6N09 - chains G and J of the 60 polymer chains in the assembly; structure by electron microscopy, 3.50 A resolution.

[Chain G (and J)]
Protein: Microcompartments protein
From: Haliangium ochraceum (strain DSM 14365 / JCM 11303 / SMP-2)
Notes: chain J of this document is another copy of the same molecule, construct and numbering; everything in this record applies to it too
UniProt: D0LID6 (D0LID6_HALO1); numbering as in UniProt (aligned over 1-212)
Chain sequence (212 residues; numbered 1 to 212; the number before each row is that of its first residue):
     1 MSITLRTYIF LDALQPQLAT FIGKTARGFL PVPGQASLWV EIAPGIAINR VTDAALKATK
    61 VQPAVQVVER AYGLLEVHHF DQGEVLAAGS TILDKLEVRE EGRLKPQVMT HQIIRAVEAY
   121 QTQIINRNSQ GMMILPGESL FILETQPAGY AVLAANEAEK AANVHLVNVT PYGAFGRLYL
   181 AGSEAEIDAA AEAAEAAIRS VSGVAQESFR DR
Disordered / not traced: 1-3, 206-212 (chain J: 1-2, 206-212)

[Interface between chain G and chain J]
Contacting residue pairs (56):
  Pro16(G) - Leu135(J)
  Gln17(G) - Met133(J)
  Gln17(G) - Leu135(J)
  Ala19(G) - Gln123(J)
  Thr20(G) - Gln123(J)
  Thr20(G) - Asn126(J)
  Thr20(G) - Met133(J)
  Thr20(G) - Ile134(J)
  Thr20(G) - Leu135(J)
  Thr20(G) - Pro136(J)
  Phe21(G) - Met133(J)  hydrophobic
  Gly23(G) - Gln123(J)
  Gly23(G) - Arg127(J)  hydrogen bond (backbone-side chain)
  Lys24(G) - Asn126(J)
  Lys24(G) - Arg127(J)
  Lys24(G) - Ser129(J)
  Lys24(G) - Gly131(J)
  Lys24(G) - Met133(J)
  Ala26(G) - Arg127(J)  hydrogen bond (backbone-side chain)
  Leu30(G) - Gln123(J)
  Leu30(G) - Arg127(J)
  Pro31(G) - Gln123(J)  hydrogen bond (backbone-side chain)
  Val32(G) - Ala119(J)  hydrophobic
  Val32(G) - Tyr120(J)  hydrophobic
  Pro33(G) - Pro136(J)  hydrophobic
  Ala119(G) - Val32(J)  hydrophobic
  Tyr120(G) - Val32(J)  hydrophobic
  Gln123(G) - Ala19(J)
  Gln123(G) - Gly23(J)
  Gln123(G) - Leu30(J)
  Gln123(G) - Pro31(J)  hydrogen bond (side chain-backbone)
  Asn126(G) - Thr20(J)
  Asn126(G) - Lys24(J)  hydrogen bond (backbone-side chain)
  Arg127(G) - Gly23(J)
  Arg127(G) - Lys24(J)  hydrogen bond (side chain-backbone)
  Arg127(G) - Ala26(J)  hydrogen bond (side chain-backbone)
  Ser129(G) - Lys24(J)  hydrogen bond (backbone-side chain)
  Gly131(G) - Gly131(J)
  Met132(G) - Met132(J)  hydrophobic
  Met132(G) - Met133(J)  hydrogen bond (side chain-backbone)
  Met132(G) - His165(J)
  Met133(G) - Gln17(J)
  Met133(G) - Thr20(J)
  Met133(G) - Phe21(J)  hydrophobic
  Met133(G) - Lys24(J)
  Met133(G) - Gly131(J)
  Met133(G) - Met132(J)
  Met133(G) - Leu166(J)
  Ile134(G) - Thr20(J)
  Leu135(G) - Pro16(J)
  Leu135(G) - Gln17(J)
  Leu135(G) - Thr20(J)
  Pro136(G) - Thr20(J)
  Pro136(G) - Pro33(J)  hydrophobic
  His165(G) - Met132(J)
  Leu166(G) - Met133(J)
Also at the interface, not in a pair above, chain G (27 interface residues in all): Thr25
Also at the interface, not in a pair above, chain J (28 interface residues in all): Thr25, Gln130

[Overview]
The interface between chain G and chain J involves 27 residues on one side and 28 on the other, with 9
hydrogen bonds. Polar pairs include Gly23(G)-Arg127(J), Ala26(G)-Arg127(J) and Pro31(G)-Gln123(J).
Both chains are Microcompartments protein (Haliangium ochraceum (strain DSM 14365 / JCM 11303 / SMP-2)). Entry
6N09 (Cryo-EM structure of the HO BMC shell: subregion classified for BMC-T: TD-TDTDTD) was determined by
electron microscopy (same publication as 6MZU, 6MZV, 6MZX, 6MZY, 6N06, 6N07, 6N0F and 6N0G).
